PDB entry 8Z8X | electron microscopy, 3.06 A resolution | chains B and E of the 5 polymer chains in the assembly

# Chain B
Protein: RNA-directed RNA polymerase catalytic subunit
Organism: Thogoto virus (isolate SiAr 126)
Notes: EC 2.7.7.48
UniProtKB: O41353 (RDRP_THOGV); residues 1-710 here = UniProt positions 1-710
Chain sequence (710 residues; numbered 1 to 710; the number before each row is that of its first residue):
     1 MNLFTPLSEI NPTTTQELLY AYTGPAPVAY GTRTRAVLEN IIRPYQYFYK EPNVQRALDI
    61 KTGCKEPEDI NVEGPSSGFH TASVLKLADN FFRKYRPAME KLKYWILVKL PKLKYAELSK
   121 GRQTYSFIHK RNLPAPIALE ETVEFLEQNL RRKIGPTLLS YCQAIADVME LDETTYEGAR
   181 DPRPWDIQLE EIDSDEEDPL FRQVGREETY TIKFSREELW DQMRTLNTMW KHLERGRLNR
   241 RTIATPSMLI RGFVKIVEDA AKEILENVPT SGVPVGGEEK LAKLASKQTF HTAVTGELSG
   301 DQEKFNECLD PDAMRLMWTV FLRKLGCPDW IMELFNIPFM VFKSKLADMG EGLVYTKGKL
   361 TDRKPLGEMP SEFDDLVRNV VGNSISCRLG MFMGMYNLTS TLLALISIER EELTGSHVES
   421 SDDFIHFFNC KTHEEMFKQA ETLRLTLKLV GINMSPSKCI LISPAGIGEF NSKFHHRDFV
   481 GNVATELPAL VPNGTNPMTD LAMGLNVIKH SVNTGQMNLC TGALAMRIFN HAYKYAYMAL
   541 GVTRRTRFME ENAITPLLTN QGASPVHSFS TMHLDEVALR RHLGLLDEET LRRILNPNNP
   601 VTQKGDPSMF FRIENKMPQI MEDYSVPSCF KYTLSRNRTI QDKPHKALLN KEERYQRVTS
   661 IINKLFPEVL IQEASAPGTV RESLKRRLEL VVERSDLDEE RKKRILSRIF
Construct notes: conflict Leu-7 (Arg in O41353), Trp-230 (Cys in O41353)
Small-molecule neighbours: phosphomethylphosphonic acid guanylate ester (G2P): Lys-231, Arg-237, Arg-241, Ile-243, Asp-301, Gln-302, Glu-303, Lys-304, Phe-305, Asn-306, Glu-307, Gly-394, Met-395, Asn-397, Ser-421, Asp-422, Lys-458, Asn-615
Reported in the primary citation:
  - binding site for the 18-nt RNA strand: Arg-35

# Chain E
Molecule: 17-nt RNA strand
Sequence (17 nucleotides; each row starts with the number of its first residue):
     1 GACUGCCUGU UUUUGCU

# How chain B and chain E interact
Contacting residue pairs (51; chain B residue first):
  Gly-31(B) with U14(E), base contact
  Arg-33(B) with U13(E), hydrogen bond to the base; U14(E), base contact
  Gly-121(B) with U17(E), phosphate contact
  Arg-122(B) with G15(E), hydrogen bond to the sugar; C16(E), salt bridge to the phosphate; U17(E), phosphate contact
  Gln-123(B) with G15(E), phosphate contact; C16(E), sugar contact
  Arg-131(B) with U12(E), salt bridge to the phosphate; U13(E), salt bridge to the phosphate
  Asn-132(B) with U13(E), phosphate contact; U14(E), hydrogen bond to the phosphate; G15(E), phosphate contact
  Asn-227(B) with U13(E), hydrogen bond to the sugar; U14(E), hydrogen bond to the phosphate
  Met-229(B) with U14(E), phosphate contact; G15(E), phosphate contact
  Trp-230(B) with U14(E), hydrogen bond to the base
  Lys-231(B) with C16(E), base contact
  Leu-233(B) with G15(E), base contact
  Ile-243(B) with C16(E), base contact
  Ala-244(B) with C16(E), sugar contact
  Thr-245(B) with C16(E), sugar contact
  Arg-251(B) with C16(E), hydrogen bond to the phosphate; U17(E), salt bridge to the phosphate
  Glu-351(B) with U13(E), base contact; U14(E), base contact
  Gly-394(B) with U17(E), sugar contact
  Met-395(B) with U17(E), sugar contact
  Asn-397(B) with U17(E), hydrogen bond to the sugar
  Arg-612(B) with G15(E), hydrogen bond to the phosphate; C16(E), salt bridge to the phosphate; U17(E), base contact
  Asn-615(B) with G15(E), hydrogen bond to the sugar; C16(E), hydrogen bond to the base
  Lys-616(B) with U17(E), base contact
  Met-617(B) with U17(E), base contact
  Pro-618(B) with U17(E), base contact
  Asn-637(B) with U10(E), base contact; U11(E), hydrogen bond to the phosphate
  Arg-638(B) with U8(E), salt bridge to the phosphate; G9(E), phosphate contact
  Thr-639(B) with U8(E), hydrogen bond to the sugar; U11(E), hydrogen bond to the phosphate; U12(E), phosphate contact
  Ile-640(B) with U11(E), sugar contact
  Gln-641(B) with U8(E), phosphate contact
  Asp-642(B) with C7(E), base contact
  Lys-643(B) with U12(E), phosphate contact
  His-645(B) with U12(E), salt bridge to the phosphate
Also at the interface, not in a pair above, chain B (36 interface residues in all): Lys-130, His-232, Glu-258

# In short
Chain B and chain E form an interface of 36 and 11 residues respectively, with 14 hydrogen bonds and 7 salt
bridges. Polar pairs include Arg-33(B)/U13(E), Trp-230(B)/U14(E) and Asn-615(B)/C16(E). Chain B binds
phosphomethylphosphonic acid guanylate ester. The paper reports a binding site for the 18-nt RNA strand at
Arg-35(B).
Here chain B is RNA-directed RNA polymerase catalytic subunit (Thogoto virus (isolate SiAr 126)) and chain E
is a 17-nt RNA strand. Entry 8Z8X (Cryo-EM structure of Thogoto virus polymerase in a transcription initiation
conformation) was determined by electron microscopy (same publication as 8Z85, 8Z8J, 8Z8N, 8Z90, 8Z97, 8Z98
and 3 further entries).
